PDB entry 3MYC | X-ray diffraction, 1.70 A resolution | chain A

# Chain A
Name: Villin-1
Source organism: Gallus gallus
Notes: fragment: Villin Headpiece
UniProtKB: P02640 (VILI_CHICK); residues 10-76 here correspond to UniProt positions 760-826 (UniProt number = residue number + 750)
Chain sequence (67 residues; numbered 10 to 76; the number before each row is that of its first residue):
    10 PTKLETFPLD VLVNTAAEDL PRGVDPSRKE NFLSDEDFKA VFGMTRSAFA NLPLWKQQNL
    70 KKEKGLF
Disordered / not traced: 10-12
Construct notes: engineered mutation Phe41 (His791 in P02640)
Curated features (UniProtKB/Swiss-Prot):
  - region: Lys70 to Lys73 (Absolutely required for activity)
What the authors report for this chain:
  - mutagenesis - H41F: unchanged binding to F-actin
  - mutagenesis - H41F (2-3 deg): increased stability

# In short
From the paper: H41F increases stability; H41F leaves binding to F-actin unchanged.
Chain A is Villin-1 (Gallus gallus); the structure, Crystal Structure of HP67 H41F - P212121, was determined
by X-ray diffraction, deposited together with 3MYA.
